6SV5 - chain A; structure by X-ray diffraction, 2.00 A resolution.

== Chain A ==
Name: Phosphotransferase enzyme family protein, amicoumacin kinase
Source organism: Bacillus pumilus
Notes: EC 2.7.1.230
UniProtKB: A0A2T0D6W6 (A0A2T0D6W6_BACPU); residue numbers follow UniProt; this construct covers 1-335
Chain sequence (335 residues; row label = number of the first residue in the row):
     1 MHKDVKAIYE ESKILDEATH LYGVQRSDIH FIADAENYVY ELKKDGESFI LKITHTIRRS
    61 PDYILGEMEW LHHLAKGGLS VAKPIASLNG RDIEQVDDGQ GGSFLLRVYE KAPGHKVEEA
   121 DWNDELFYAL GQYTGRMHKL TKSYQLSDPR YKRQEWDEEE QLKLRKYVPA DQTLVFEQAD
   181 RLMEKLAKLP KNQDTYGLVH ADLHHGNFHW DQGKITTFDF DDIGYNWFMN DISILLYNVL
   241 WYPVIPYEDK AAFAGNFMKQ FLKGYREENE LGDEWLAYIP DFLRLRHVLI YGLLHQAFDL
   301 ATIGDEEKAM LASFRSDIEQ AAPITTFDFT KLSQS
Disordered / not traced: 1, 160-162, 334-335
Residues lining bound ligands: ATP (adenosine-5'-triphosphate): I32, A33, V39, I50, K52, A82, Y109, E110, K111, A112, K116, G206, H209, F218
What the authors report for this chain:
  - catalytic residues: D202, H204, N207, D222, R286 (from molecular simulation)
  - mutagenesis - E36A, K52A, R59A, E159A, Q161A, D202A, H204A, N207A, D219A, D221A, D222A, R286A: decreased growth in response to Ami

== Summary ==
Ligands of chain A: ATP. The paper reports catalytic residues D202, H204 and N207 among others; E36A, K52A and
R59A, among others, reduce growth in response to Ami; 12 substitutions were tested in all.
Chain A is Phosphotransferase enzyme family protein, amicoumacin kinase (Bacillus pumilus); the structure,
Amicoumacin kinase AmiN in complex with ATP, was determined by X-ray diffraction, deposited together with
6SUI, 6SUM and 6SUN.
